PDB entry 5GKS | X-ray diffraction, 2.05 A resolution | chains A and B

# Chain A
Protein: IgG2, Fab (heavy chain)
From: Homo sapiens
Notes: antibody fragment or engineered binder
Sequence (218 residues; each row starts with the number of its first residue; a row labelled like 82A-82C holds insertion residues (82A, then the next letters in order)):
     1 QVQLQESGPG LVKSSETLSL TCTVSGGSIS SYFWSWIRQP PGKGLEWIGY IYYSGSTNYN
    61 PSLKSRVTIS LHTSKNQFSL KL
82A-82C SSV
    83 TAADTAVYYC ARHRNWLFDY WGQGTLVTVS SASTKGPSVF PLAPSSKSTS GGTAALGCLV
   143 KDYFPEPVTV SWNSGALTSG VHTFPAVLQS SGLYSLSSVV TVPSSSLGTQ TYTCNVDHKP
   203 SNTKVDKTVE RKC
Disordered / not traced: 1, 128-135, 213-215
Cystine bridges: Cys-22/Cys-92, Cys-140/Cys-196

# Chain B
Protein: lambda, Fab (light chain)
From: Homo sapiens
Notes: antibody fragment or engineered binder
Sequence (216 residues; each row starts with the number of its first residue; note: 1 number in that range is skipped by the numbering (no residue carries it; nothing is unmodelled there); a row labelled like 30A-30C holds insertion residues (30A, then the next letters in order)):
     1 QSALTQPRS
    11 VSGSPGQSVT ISCTGTSSDV
30A-30C GGY
    31 NYVSWYQQHP GKAPKVMIYD VSKRPSGVPD RFSGSKSGNT ASLTISGLQA EDEADYYCCS
    91 YAGSY
   95A T
    96 YVFGTGTKVT VLGQPKANPT VTLFPPSSEE LQANKATLVC LISDFYPGAV TVAWKADGSP
   156 VKAGVETTKP SKQSNNKYAA SSYLSLTPEQ WKSHRSYSCQ VTHEGSTVEK TVAPTECS
Disordered / not traced: 1, 210-213
Cystine bridges: Cys-23/Cys-88, Cys-135/Cys-194

# Chain A / chain B interface
Residue-residue contacts - 66 pairs, chain A then chain B:
  Gln-39(A) with Gln-38(B), hydrogen bond; Tyr-87(B), hydrogen bond
  Gly-44(A) with Tyr-87(B); Thr-100(B)
  Leu-45(A) with Tyr-87(B), hydrophobic; Phe-98(B)
  Trp-47(A) with Tyr-95(B); Thr-95A(B); Tyr-96(B); Phe-98(B), hydrophobic
  Tyr-50(A) with Tyr-95(B); Tyr-96(B)
  Asn-58(A) with Tyr-95(B)
  Tyr-91(A) with Gln-38(B), hydrogen bond; Pro-44(B)
  His-95(A) with Tyr-96(B), hydrogen bond
  Trp-98(A) with Tyr-32(B); Tyr-91(B), hydrophobic; Tyr-96(B)
  Leu-99(A) with Tyr-36(B); Val-46(B), hydrophobic; Tyr-49(B), hydrophobic
  Phe-100(A) with Tyr-36(B), hydrogen bond (backbone-side chain); Val-46(B); Cys-89(B), hydrophobic; Tyr-96(B), hydrophobic; Phe-98(B), hydrophobic
  Asp-101(A) with Val-46(B)
  Trp-103(A) with Tyr-36(B); Ala-43(B); Pro-44(B); Phe-98(B), hydrophobic
  Gly-104(A) with Ala-43(B)
  Phe-122(A) with Ser-122(B); Glu-124(B); Glu-125(B)
  Pro-123(A) with Ser-122(B); Glu-124(B)
  Leu-124(A) with Phe-119(B)
  Ala-125(A) with Phe-119(B)
  Ala-137(A) with Thr-117(B); Phe-119(B)
  Leu-138(A) with Phe-119(B), hydrophobic
  Leu-141(A) with Thr-132(B); Tyr-178(B), hydrophobic
  Lys-143(A) with Glu-125(B); Thr-132(B)
  Asp-144(A) with Lys-130(B), salt bridge
  His-164(A) with Ser-166(B); Lys-167(B); Gln-168(B); Ala-174(B)
  Phe-166(A) with Ile-137(B); Ala-174(B), hydrophobic; Ala-175(B); Ser-176(B)
  Pro-167(A) with Thr-163(B); Ser-166(B)
  Val-169(A) with Thr-163(B); Tyr-178(B), hydrophobic
  Leu-170(A) with Glu-161(B)
  Leu-178(A) with Tyr-178(B)
  Ser-179(A) with Val-134(B); Tyr-178(B), hydrogen bond
  Val-181(A) with Leu-136(B), hydrophobic
  Lys-209(A) with Glu-124(B), salt bridge
Other interface residues (no listed pair), chain A (41 interface residues in all): Ile-37, Tyr-59, Pro-61, Asn-97, Gln-105, Gly-139, Ala-168, Gln-171, Ser-172
Other interface residues (no listed pair), chain B (44 interface residues in all): Ser-34, Gly-41, Lys-42, Asp-50, Ser-94, Gly-99, Ala-128, Thr-162, Lys-164, Ser-180

# In short
The interface between chain A and chain B involves 41 residues on one side and 44 on the other; the contacts
include 6 hydrogen bonds and 2 salt bridges. Polar contacts include Asp-144(A)/Lys-130(B),
Lys-209(A)/Glu-124(B) and Gln-39(A)/Gln-38(B).
Chain A is IgG2, Fab (heavy chain) and chain B is lambda, Fab (light chain), both from Homo sapiens; the
structure, Crystal structure of SLE patient-derived anti-DNA antibody, was determined by X-ray diffraction
together with 5GKR from the same study.
